7YSL - chains A and B; structure by X-ray diffraction, 2.02 A resolution.

# Chain A (and B)
Molecule: D-Cysteine desulfhydrase
From: Pectobacterium atrosepticum SCRI1043
Notes: EC 4.4.1.15; chain B of this document is another copy of the same molecule, construct and numbering; everything in this record applies to it too
Reference sequence: Q6D6Z8 (Q6D6Z8_PECAS); numbering as in UniProt (aligned over 1-337)
Chain sequence (371 residues; row label = number of the first residue in the row; numbers below 1 keep their minus sign (Met-33 is residue -33)):
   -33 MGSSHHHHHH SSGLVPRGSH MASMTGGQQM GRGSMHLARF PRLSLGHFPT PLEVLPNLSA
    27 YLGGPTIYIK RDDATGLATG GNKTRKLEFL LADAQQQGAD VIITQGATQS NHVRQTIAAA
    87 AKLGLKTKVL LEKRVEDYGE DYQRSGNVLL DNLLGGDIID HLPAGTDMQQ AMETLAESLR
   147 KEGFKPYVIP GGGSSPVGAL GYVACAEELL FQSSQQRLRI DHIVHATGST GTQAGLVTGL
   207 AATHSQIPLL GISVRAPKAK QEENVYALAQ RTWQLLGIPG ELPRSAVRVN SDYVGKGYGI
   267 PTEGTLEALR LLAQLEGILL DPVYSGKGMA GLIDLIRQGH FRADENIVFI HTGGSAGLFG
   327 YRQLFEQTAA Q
Disordered / not traced: -33 to -10, 334-337 (chain B: -33 to 0, 334-337)
Modified residues: Lys49 (N~6~-[(R)-[(E)-(1-carboxyethylidene)amino]{3-hydroxy-2-methyl-5-[(phosphonooxy)methyl]pyridin-4-yl}methyl]-L-lysine; EXA)
Construct notes: initiating methionine (-33); expression tag (-32 to 0)

# Chain A / chain B interface
Pairs across the interface (64; chain A residue first):
  His13(A) with Pro17(B); Glu19(B), salt bridge; Arg37(B), hydrogen bond
  Pro17(A) with His13(B)
  Glu19(A) with His13(B), salt bridge
  Asn23(A) with Ala87(B), hydrogen bond (side chain-backbone); Lys88(B), hydrogen bond (side chain-backbone); Gly90(B)
  Arg37(A) with His13(B); Gly42(B), hydrogen bond (side chain-backbone)
  Gly42(A) with Arg37(B), hydrogen bond (backbone-side chain)
  Ala44(A) with Leu285(B), hydrophobic
  Thr45(A) with Leu285(B)
  Ala84(A) with Gly283(B)
  Ala87(A) with Asn23(B); Gln280(B); Leu281(B)
  Lys88(A) with Asn23(B), hydrogen bond (backbone-side chain); Glu282(B)
  Glu106(A) with Arg328(B), salt bridge
  Asp107(A) with Asp107(B); Arg328(B), salt bridge
  Arg110(A) with Arg328(B); Glu332(B), salt bridge
  Ser111(A) with Phe325(B); Arg328(B)
  Gly112(A) with Phe325(B)
  Leu115(A) with Leu324(B); Phe325(B), hydrophobic
  Leu116(A) with Phe325(B), hydrophobic
  Leu119(A) with Ala279(B); Gln280(B), hydrogen bond (backbone-side chain); Phe331(B), hydrophobic
  Leu120(A) with Ala279(B); Gln280(B); Gly283(B); Leu285(B), hydrophobic
  Gly121(A) with Gln280(B)
  Ala279(A) with Leu119(B); Leu120(B)
  Gln280(A) with Ala87(B); Leu119(B), hydrogen bond (side chain-backbone); Leu120(B); Gly121(B)
  Leu281(A) with Ala87(B)
  Glu282(A) with Lys88(B)
  Gly283(A) with Ala84(B); Leu120(B)
  Leu285(A) with Ala44(B), hydrophobic; Thr45(B); Leu116(B), hydrophobic; Leu119(B), hydrophobic
  Leu324(A) with Leu119(B), hydrophobic
  Phe325(A) with Ser111(B); Gly112(B); Leu115(B), hydrophobic; Leu116(B), hydrophobic; Phe325(B), hydrophobic
  Arg328(A) with Glu106(B), salt bridge; Asp107(B), salt bridge; Arg110(B); Ser111(B); Leu115(B)
  Glu332(A) with Arg110(B), salt bridge
Other interface residues (no listed pair), chain A (39 interface residues in all): Ala40, Gly90, Asn118, Leu275, Arg276, Ser321, Gln329, Phe331
Other interface residues (no listed pair), chain B (39 interface residues in all): Ala40, Leu89, Asn118, Ser321, Ala322, Gln329

# Summary
Chain A and chain B each contribute 39 residues to their interface; the contacts include 8 hydrogen bonds and
8 salt bridges. Among the polar pairs are His13(A)-Glu19(B), Glu106(A)-Arg328(B) and Asp107(A)-Arg328(B).
Chain A and chain B are both D-Cysteine desulfhydrase (Pectobacterium atrosepticum SCRI1043); the structure,
Crystal structure of D-Cysteine desulfhydrase with a trapped PLP-pyruvate geminal diamine, was determined by
X-ray diffraction.
